PDB entry 6OOB | X-ray diffraction, 2.20 A resolution | chain A

# Chain A
Molecule: Cytochrome P450 3A4
From: Homo sapiens
Notes: EC 1.14.14.-, 1.14.14.56, 1.14.14.73, 1.14.14.55
UniProt: P08684 (CP3A4_HUMAN); aligned to UniProt positions 1-483 over residues 21-503 (the alignment contains insertions or deletions, so no single offset holds)
Chain sequence (487 residues; each row starts with the number of its first residue):
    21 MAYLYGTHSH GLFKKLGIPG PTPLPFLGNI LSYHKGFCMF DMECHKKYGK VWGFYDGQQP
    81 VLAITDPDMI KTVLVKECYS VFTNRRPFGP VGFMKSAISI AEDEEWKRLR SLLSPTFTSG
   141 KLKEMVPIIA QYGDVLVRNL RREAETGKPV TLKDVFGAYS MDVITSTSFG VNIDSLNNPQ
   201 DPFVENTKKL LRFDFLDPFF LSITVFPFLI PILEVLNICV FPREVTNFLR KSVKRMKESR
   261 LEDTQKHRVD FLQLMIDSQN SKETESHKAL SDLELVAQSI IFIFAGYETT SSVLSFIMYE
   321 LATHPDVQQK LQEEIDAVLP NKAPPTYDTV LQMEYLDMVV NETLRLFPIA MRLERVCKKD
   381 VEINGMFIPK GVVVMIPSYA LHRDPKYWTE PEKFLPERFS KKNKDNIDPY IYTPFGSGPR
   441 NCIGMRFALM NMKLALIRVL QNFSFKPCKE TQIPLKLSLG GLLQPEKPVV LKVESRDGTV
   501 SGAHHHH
Not modelled in the structure: 21-25, 260-268, 282-286, 497-507
Sequence notes: expression tag (504-507)
Ion coordination: heme Fe near Cys-442 (its only coordinating residue here)
Residues lining bound ligands:
  - heme (HEM): Arg-105, Ile-118, Ser-119, Trp-126, Arg-130, Phe-137, Phe-302, Ala-305, Gly-306, Thr-309, Thr-310, Val-313, Leu-364, Ile-369, Ala-370, Leu-373, Arg-375, Pro-434, Phe-435, Gly-436, Ser-437, Arg-440, Asn-441, Cys-442, Ile-443, Gly-444, Phe-447, Ala-448, Met-452
  - MWS (4-{[(2Z,6S)-6,7-dihydroxy-3,7-dimethyloct-2-en-1-yl]oxy}-7H-furo[3,2-g][1]benzopyran-7-one): Phe-57, Arg-105, Ser-119, Arg-212, Phe-215, Ile-301, Phe-304, Ala-305, Thr-309, Ile-369, Ala-370, Met-371, Arg-372, Leu-373, Glu-374, Gly-481
From the paper describing this entry:
  - binding site for MWS: Phe-57, Ser-119, Arg-212, Phe-215, Phe-304, Ala-370, Met-371, Arg-372, Glu-374
  - conformationally variable residues (side-chain flip): Phe-304

# In short
Ligands of chain A: heme and compound MWS. The paper reports a binding site for MWS at Phe-57, Ser-119 and
Arg-212 among others; conformational variability at Phe-304.
Chain A is Cytochrome P450 3A4 (Homo sapiens); the structure, Human CYP3A4 bound to a suicide substrate, was
determined by X-ray diffraction together with 6OO9 and 6OOA from the same study.
